6VM1 - chains A and D of the 26 polymer chains in the assembly; structure by electron microscopy, 7.90 A resolution (low resolution: residue-level contacts below are approximate; hydrogen-bond / salt-bridge calls are withheld).

[Chain A]
Protein: ATP synthase subunit alpha, chloroplastic
Source organism: Spinacia oleracea
Notes: EC 7.1.2.2
UniProt: P06450 (ATPA_SPIOL); residue numbers follow UniProt; this construct covers 1-507
Amino-acid sequence (507 residues; row label = number of the first residue in the row):
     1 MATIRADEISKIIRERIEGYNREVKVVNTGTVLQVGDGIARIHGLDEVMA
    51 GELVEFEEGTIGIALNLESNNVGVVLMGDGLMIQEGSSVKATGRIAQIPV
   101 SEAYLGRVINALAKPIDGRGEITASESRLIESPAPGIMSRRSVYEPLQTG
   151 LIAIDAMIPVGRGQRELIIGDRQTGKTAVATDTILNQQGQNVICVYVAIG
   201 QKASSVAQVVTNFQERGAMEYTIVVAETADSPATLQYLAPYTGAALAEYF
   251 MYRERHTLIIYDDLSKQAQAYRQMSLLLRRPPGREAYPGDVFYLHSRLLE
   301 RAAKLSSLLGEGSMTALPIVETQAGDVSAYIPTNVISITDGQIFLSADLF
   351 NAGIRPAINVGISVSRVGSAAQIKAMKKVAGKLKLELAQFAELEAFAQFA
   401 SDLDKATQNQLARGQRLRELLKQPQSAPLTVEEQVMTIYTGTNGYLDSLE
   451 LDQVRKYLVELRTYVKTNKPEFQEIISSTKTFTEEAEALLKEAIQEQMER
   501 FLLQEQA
Not modelled in the structure: 1-9, 505-507
UniProt features mapped onto this chain:
  - binding site (ATP): G170 to T177
  - site: S363 (Required for activity)

[Chain D]
Protein: ATP synthase subunit beta, chloroplastic
Source organism: Spinacia oleracea
Notes: EC 7.1.2.2
UniProt: P00825 (ATPB_SPIOL); residues 1-498 here = UniProt positions 1-498
Amino-acid sequence (498 residues; row label = number of the first residue in the row):
     1 MRINPTTSDPGVSTLEKKNLGRIAQIIGPVLDVAFPPGKMPNIYNALIVK
    51 GRDTAGQPMNVTCEVQQLLGNNRVRAVAMSATDGLTRGMEVIDTGAPLSV
   101 PVGGATLGRIFNVLGEPVDNLGPVDTRTTSPIHRSAPAFTQLDTKLSIFE
   151 TGIKVVDLLAPYRRGGKIGLFGGAGVGKTVLIMELINNIAKAHGGVSVFG
   201 GVGERTREGNDLYMEMKESGVINEQNIAESKVALVYGQMNEPPGARMRVG
   251 LTALTMAEYFRDVNEQDVLLFIDNIFRFVQAGSEVSALLGRMPSAVGYQP
   301 TLSTEMGSLQERITSTKEGSITSIQAVYVPADDLTDPAPATTFAHLDATT
   351 VLSRGLAAKGIYPAVDPLDSTSTMLQPRIVGEEHYEIAQRVKETLQRYKE
   401 LQDIIAILGLDELSEEDRLTVARARKIERFLSQPFFVAEVFTGSPGKYVG
   451 LAETIRGFQLILSGELDSLPEQAFYLVGNIDEATAKAMNLEMESKLKK
Not modelled in the structure: 1-16, 497-498
UniProt features mapped onto this chain:
  - binding site (ATP): G172 to T179

[How chain A and chain D interact]
Pairs across the interface (13):
  V35(A) - L68(D)
  G36(A) - Q67(D)
  D37(A) - Q67(D)
  L81(A) - N42(D)
  L81(A) - I43(D)
  I116(A) - F139(D)
  D117(A) - F139(D)
  K202(A) - A344(D)
  Q273(A) - P300(D)
  Q273(A) - T301(D)
  L276(A) - M292(D)
  N351(A) - K392(D)
  N351(A) - Q396(D)
Other interface residues (no listed pair), chain A (13 interface residues in all): A229, A352, Q398
Other interface residues (no listed pair), chain D (16 interface residues in all): T140, G307, E393, E412, S414

[Overview]
13 residues of chain A face 16 of chain D across their interface. From UniProt: 8 ATP-binding residues on
chain A; 8 ATP-binding residues on chain D.
Chain A is ATP synthase subunit alpha, chloroplastic and chain D is ATP synthase subunit beta, chloroplastic,
both from Spinacia oleracea; the structure, Chloroplast ATP synthase (C3, CF1FO), was determined by electron
microscopy, deposited together with 6VM4, 6VMB, 6VMD, 6VMG, 6VOF, 6VOG and 8 further entries.
